9IIR - chains A and B of the 5 polymer chains in the assembly; structure by electron microscopy, 2.93 A resolution.

# Chain A (and B)
Protein: Neuronal acetylcholine receptor subunit alpha-7
Source organism: Homo sapiens
Notes: chain B of this document is another copy of the same molecule, construct and numbering; everything in this record applies to it too
Reference sequence: P36544 (ACHA7_HUMAN); residue numbers follow UniProt; this construct covers 1-502
Chain sequence (512 residues; row label = number of the first residue in the row):
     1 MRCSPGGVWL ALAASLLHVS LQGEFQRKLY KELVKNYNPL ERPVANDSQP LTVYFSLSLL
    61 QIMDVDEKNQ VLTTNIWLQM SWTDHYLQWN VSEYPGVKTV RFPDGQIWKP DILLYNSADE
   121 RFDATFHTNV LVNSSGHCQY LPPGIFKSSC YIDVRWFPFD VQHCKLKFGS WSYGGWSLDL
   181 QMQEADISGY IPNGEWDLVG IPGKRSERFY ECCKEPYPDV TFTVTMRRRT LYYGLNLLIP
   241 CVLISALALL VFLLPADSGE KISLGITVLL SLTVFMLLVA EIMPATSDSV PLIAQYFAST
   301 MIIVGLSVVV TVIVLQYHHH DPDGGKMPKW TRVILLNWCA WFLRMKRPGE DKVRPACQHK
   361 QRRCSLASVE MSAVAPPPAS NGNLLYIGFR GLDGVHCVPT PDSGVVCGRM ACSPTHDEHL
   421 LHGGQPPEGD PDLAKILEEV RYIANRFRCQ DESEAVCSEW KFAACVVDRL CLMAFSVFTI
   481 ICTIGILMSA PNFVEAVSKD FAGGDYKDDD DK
Disordered / not traced: 1-22, 349-430, 503-512
Differences from the reference sequence: expression tag (503-512)
UniProt features mapped onto this chain:
  - region: Glu260 to Thr267 (Essential for TMEM35A/NACHO-mediated proper subunit assembly and trafficking to cell membrane)
  - binding site (Ca(2+)): Arg42, Val44, Ser172, Tyr210
  - glycosylation (N-linked (GlcNAc...) asparagine): Asn46, Asn90, Asn133
Disulfide bonds: Cys150-Cys164, Cys212-Cys213
Covalent attachments: N-acetylglucosamine (NAG) linked to Asn46, Asn90, Asn133
Ion coordination: Ca2+ near Val65 (its only coordinating residue here)
Ligand contacts:
  - YLI ((3aR,4S,9bS)-4-(4-bromophenyl)-3a,4,5,9b-tetrahydro-3H-cyclopenta[c]quinoline-8-sulfonamide), molecule 1: Leu235, Asn236, Ile239, Pro240, Leu243, Ile244, Leu247
  - YLI, molecule 2: Leu269, Met276, Val279, Ala280, Ile293, Ala294, Phe297, Ala298, Met301, Ile302, Gly305
Reported in the primary citation:
  - post-translational modification sites: Asn46, Asn90, Asn133
  - Ca2+ coordination: Glu67
  - mutagenesis - E67Q, E195Q, L243A, M276A, M276L: decreased signaling in response to YLI
  - mutagenesis - D64N, E67Q, E195Q: abolished signaling in response to Ca2+
  - contacts within the chain: Lys68-Ala280, Lys68-Met283, Glu195-Tyr233, Arg227-Asp500, Thr230-Asp500
  - binding site for YLI: Leu235, Asn236, Ile239, Pro240, Leu243, Ile244, Met276, Val279, Ala294, Phe297, Ala298, Met301, Ile302
  - mutagenesis - M276A, M276L: decreased signaling in response to PNU
  - conformationally variable residues (side-chain flip): Met276

# Interface between chain A and chain B
Residue-residue contacts (89; chain A residue first):
  Asn36(A) - Arg27(B)  hydrogen bond (backbone-side chain)
  Asn38(A) - Tyr30(B)
  Leu40(A) - Tyr30(B)  hydrophobic
  Leu40(A) - Pro103(B)
  Leu40(A) - Gln106(B)
  Glu41(A) - Gly23(B)  hydrogen bond (side chain-backbone)
  Glu41(A) - Arg27(B)  salt bridge
  Arg42(A) - Gly23(B)
  Arg42(A) - Gln26(B)  hydrogen bond (backbone-side chain)
  Val44(A) - Gly23(B)  hydrogen bond (backbone-backbone)
  Asp47(A) - Gly23(B)  hydrogen bond (side chain-backbone)
  Asp47(A) - Glu24(B)
  Asp47(A) - Phe25(B)  hydrogen bond (side chain-backbone)
  Asp47(A) - Gln26(B)  hydrogen bond (side chain-backbone)
  Asp47(A) - Gly96(B)
  Asn69(A) - Met63(B)
  Asn69(A) - Asp64(B)
  Gln70(A) - Gly194(B)
  Val71(A) - Met63(B)  hydrophobic
  Tyr86(A) - Gly23(B)  hydrogen bond (side chain-backbone)
  Tyr86(A) - Glu24(B)
  Tyr86(A) - Arg27(B)
  Leu113(A) - Phe126(B)  hydrophobic
  Tyr115(A) - Trp77(B)
  Ala118(A) - Met63(B)  hydrophobic
  Ala118(A) - Ile145(B)
  Asp119(A) - Ile145(B)
  Glu120(A) - Arg121(B)
  Arg121(A) - Phe126(B)
  Phe122(A) - Trp77(B)
  Phe122(A) - Pro143(B)  hydrophobic
  Asp123(A) - Phe126(B)
  Ser149(A) - Gln61(B)
  Tyr151(A) - Pro192(B)
  Trp171(A) - Trp77(B)
  Trp171(A) - Thr128(B)
  Trp171(A) - Leu141(B)  hydrogen bond (side chain-backbone)
  Trp171(A) - Pro143(B)  hydrophobic
  Ser172(A) - Arg101(B)  hydrogen bond (backbone-side chain)
  Ser172(A) - Leu131(B)
  Tyr173(A) - Arg101(B)
  Gly259(A) - Glu260(B)
  Glu260(A) - Glu260(B)
  Ile262(A) - Glu260(B)
  Ile262(A) - Leu264(B)  hydrophobic
  Ile266(A) - Leu247(B)  hydrophobic
  Ile266(A) - Leu264(B)  hydrophobic
  Ile266(A) - Thr267(B)
  Leu269(A) - Leu247(B)  hydrophobic
  Leu270(A) - Ser271(B)
  Thr273(A) - Ser271(B)
  Met276(A) - Phe275(B)  hydrophobic
  Leu277(A) - Leu278(B)  hydrophobic
  Ala280(A) - Tyr232(B)  hydrogen bond (backbone-side chain)
  Ala280(A) - Asn236(B)
  Pro284(A) - Tyr232(B)
  Ala285(A) - Glu195(B)
  Ala285(A) - Tyr232(B)
  Thr286(A) - Tyr232(B)
  Ser287(A) - Gly194(B)
  Ser287(A) - Arg229(B)
  Ser287(A) - Leu231(B)
  Ser287(A) - Tyr232(B)  hydrogen bond (side chain-backbone)
  Gly305(A) - Leu247(B)
  Val309(A) - Leu250(B)  hydrophobic
  Val312(A) - Leu253(B)  hydrophobic
  Val312(A) - Leu254(B)  hydrophobic
  Leu315(A) - Leu254(B)  hydrophobic
  Leu315(A) - Pro255(B)
  Leu315(A) - Glu260(B)
  Gln316(A) - Leu253(B)  hydrogen bond (side chain-backbone)
  Gln316(A) - Pro255(B)
  Gln316(A) - Arg469(B)
  His319(A) - Pro255(B)
  His319(A) - Asp257(B)
  His319(A) - Ser258(B)
  Asp323(A) - Arg347(B)
  Lys435(A) - Leu437(B)
  Ile436(A) - Leu437(B)
  Ile436(A) - Val440(B)  hydrophobic
  Glu439(A) - Val440(B)
  Glu439(A) - Arg441(B)
  Glu439(A) - Ala444(B)
  Glu439(A) - Arg448(B)  salt bridge
  Tyr442(A) - Arg448(B)
  Tyr442(A) - Asp451(B)
  Ile443(A) - Phe447(B)  hydrophobic
  Arg446(A) - Phe447(B)
  Arg446(A) - Asp451(B)  salt bridge
Also at the interface, not in a pair above, chain A (68 interface residues in all): Tyr37, Ser48, Asp111, Ser117, Ser177, Lys261, Ser263, Met283, Asp288, Ser289, Val290, Ile302, Val308, Gly324, Asp432, Leu433, Phe447
Also at the interface, not in a pair above, chain B (65 interface residues in all): Asn75, Pro95, Val97, Phe102, Asn129, Lys147, Leu235, Pro240, Leu243, Leu270, Val274, Leu433, Ile436, Ile443, Gln450

# Overview
Chain A and chain B form an interface of 68 and 65 residues respectively, with 13 hydrogen bonds and 3 salt
bridges. Polar contacts include Glu41(A)-Arg27(B), Glu439(A)-Arg448(B) and Arg446(A)-Asp451(B). The paper
reports a binding site for YLI at Leu235(A), Asn236(A) and Ile239(A) among others; E67Q, E195Q and L243A of
chain A, among others, reduce signaling in response to YLI; 6 substitutions were tested in all.
Both chains are Neuronal acetylcholine receptor subunit alpha-7 (Homo sapiens). Entry 9IIR (human alpha 7
nicotinic acetylcholine receptor in complex with GAT107 and calcium (desensitized state)) was determined by
electron microscopy together with 9IIV from the same study.
